PDB entry 8SKP | X-ray diffraction, 1.30 A resolution | chain A

[Chain A]
Name: Metallo-beta-lactamase type 2
Source organism: Klebsiella pneumoniae
Notes: EC 3.5.2.6
UniProt: C7C422 (BLAN1_KLEPN); residue numbers follow UniProt; this construct covers 42-270
Amino-acid sequence (230 residues; each row starts with the number of its first residue):
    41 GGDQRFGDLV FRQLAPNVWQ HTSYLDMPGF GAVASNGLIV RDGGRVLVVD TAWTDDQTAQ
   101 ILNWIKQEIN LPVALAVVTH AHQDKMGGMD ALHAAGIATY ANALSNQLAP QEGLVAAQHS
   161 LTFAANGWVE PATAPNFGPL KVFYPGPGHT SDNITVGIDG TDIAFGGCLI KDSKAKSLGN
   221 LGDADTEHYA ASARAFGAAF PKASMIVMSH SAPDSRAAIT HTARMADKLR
Sequence notes: expression tag (41); engineered mutation L154 (Met in C7C422)
Swiss-Prot annotation at these positions:
  - binding site (Zn(2+)): H120, H122, D124, H189, C208, H250
  - binding site (substrate): K211, N220
Metal / ion sites: Zn2+ site 1: H120, H122, H189; Zn2+ site 2: D124, C208, H250 (together with 1-hydroxypyridine-2)
Residues lining bound ligands: 1-hydroxypyridine-2 (WAF; 1-hydroxy-6-sulfanylidene-1,6-dihydropyridine-2-carboxylic acid): M67, F70, V73, W93, D124, H189, C208, K211, L218, G219, N220, H250
Reported in the primary citation:
  - conformationally variable residues (loop rearrangement, side-chain flip): A55 to V58, L65 to A72, N220
  - Zn2+ coordination: H120, H122, D124, H189, C208, H250
  - binding site for 1-hydroxypyridine-2: K211, N220
  - binding site for 1-hydroxypyridine-2: M67, F70, L218, Y229 (from molecular simulation)

[Overview]
Chain A binds 1-hydroxypyridine-2. The Zn2+ site 1 is built by H120, H122 and H189. From UniProt: 6
Zn2+-binding residues and substrate-binding residues K211 and N220. The paper reports a binding site for
1-hydroxypyridine-2 at K211, N220 and M67 among others; Zn2+ coordination by H120, H122 and D124 among others.
Chain A is Metallo-beta-lactamase type 2 (Klebsiella pneumoniae); the structure, X-ray structure of the NDM-4
beta-lactamase from Klebsiella pneumonia in complex with 1-hydroxypyridine-2(1H)-thione-6-carboxylic acid, was
determined by X-ray diffraction (same publication as 8SK2 and 8SKO).
